7VPZ - chains M and P of the 11 polymer chains in the assembly; structure by electron microscopy, 4.14 A resolution (low resolution: residue-level contacts below are approximate; hydrogen-bond / salt-bridge calls are withheld).

# Chain M
Protein: Putative metal uptake regulation protein
Source organism: Streptomyces coelicolor A3(2)
Reference sequence: Q9L2H5 (Q9L2H5_STRCO); numbering as in UniProt (aligned over 1-139)
Amino-acid sequence (159 residues; row label = number of the first residue in the row; numbers below 1 keep their minus sign (Met-19 is residue -19)):
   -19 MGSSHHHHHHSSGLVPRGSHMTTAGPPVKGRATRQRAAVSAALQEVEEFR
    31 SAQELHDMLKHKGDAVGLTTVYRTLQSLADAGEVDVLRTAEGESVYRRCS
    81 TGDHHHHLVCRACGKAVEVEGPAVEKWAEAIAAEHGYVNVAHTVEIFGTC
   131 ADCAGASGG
Unresolved in the structure: -19 to 5, 137-139
Differences from the reference sequence: initiating methionine (-19); expression tag (-18 to 0)
Metal / ion sites: Zn2+ site 1: Cys79, His85, His87; Zn2+ site 2: His84, His86, Glu105, His122; Zn2+ site 3: Cys90, Cys93, Cys130, Cys133
Reported in the primary citation:
  - mutagenesis - R11A, D37A/H41A, R53A: decreased binding to the 84-nt DNA strand

# Chain P
Molecule: 84-nt DNA strand
Sequence (84 nucleotides; each row starts with the number of its first residue):
     1 GGCGACCCGGCGCCGCCTACGGTCAGTACTACGGGTAGGGGGTATCGGGC
    51 AACGCGGCACTGAACACCGTTGTCATGTGCCTTG

# Interface between chain M and chain P
Contacting residue pairs (15):
  Arg11(M) with DG57(P); DC58(P); DA59(P)
  Gln15(M) with DC60(P)
  Arg16(M) with DA59(P); DC60(P)
  Ala45(M) with DT61(P)
  Val46(M) with DT61(P)
  Gly47(M) with DT61(P); DG62(P)
  Thr49(M) with DT61(P); DG62(P)
  Thr50(M) with DC60(P); DT61(P)
  Arg53(M) with DT61(P)
Other interface residues (no listed pair), chain M (13 interface residues in all): Gly10, Thr13, Leu48, Thr54
Other interface residues (no listed pair), chain P (7 interface residues in all): DA63

# Summary
Chain M and chain P form an interface of 13 and 7 residues respectively. Cys79(M), His85(M) and His87(M)
coordinate Zn2+ site 1. The Zn2+ site 2 is built by His84(M), His86(M), Glu105(M) and His122(M). From the
paper: R11A, D37A/H41A and R53A of chain M reduce binding to the 84-nt DNA strand.
Chain M is Putative metal uptake regulation protein (Streptomyces coelicolor A3(2)) and chain P is an 84-nt
DNA strand; the structure, Cryo-EM structure of Streptomyces coelicolor transcription initial complex with one
Zur dimer, was determined by electron microscopy, deposited together with 7VO0, 7VO9, 7VPD, 7X74, 7X75 and
7X76.
